Entry 8Q6O (electron microscopy, 3.14 A resolution); this record covers chains C and E of the 24 polymer chains in the assembly.

[Chain C]
Protein: DNA replication licensing factor mcm4-B
From: Xenopus laevis
Notes: EC 3.6.4.12
UniProtKB: P30664 (MCM4B_XENLA); residue numbers follow UniProt; this construct covers 1-863
Amino-acid sequence (863 residues; each row starts with the number of its first residue):
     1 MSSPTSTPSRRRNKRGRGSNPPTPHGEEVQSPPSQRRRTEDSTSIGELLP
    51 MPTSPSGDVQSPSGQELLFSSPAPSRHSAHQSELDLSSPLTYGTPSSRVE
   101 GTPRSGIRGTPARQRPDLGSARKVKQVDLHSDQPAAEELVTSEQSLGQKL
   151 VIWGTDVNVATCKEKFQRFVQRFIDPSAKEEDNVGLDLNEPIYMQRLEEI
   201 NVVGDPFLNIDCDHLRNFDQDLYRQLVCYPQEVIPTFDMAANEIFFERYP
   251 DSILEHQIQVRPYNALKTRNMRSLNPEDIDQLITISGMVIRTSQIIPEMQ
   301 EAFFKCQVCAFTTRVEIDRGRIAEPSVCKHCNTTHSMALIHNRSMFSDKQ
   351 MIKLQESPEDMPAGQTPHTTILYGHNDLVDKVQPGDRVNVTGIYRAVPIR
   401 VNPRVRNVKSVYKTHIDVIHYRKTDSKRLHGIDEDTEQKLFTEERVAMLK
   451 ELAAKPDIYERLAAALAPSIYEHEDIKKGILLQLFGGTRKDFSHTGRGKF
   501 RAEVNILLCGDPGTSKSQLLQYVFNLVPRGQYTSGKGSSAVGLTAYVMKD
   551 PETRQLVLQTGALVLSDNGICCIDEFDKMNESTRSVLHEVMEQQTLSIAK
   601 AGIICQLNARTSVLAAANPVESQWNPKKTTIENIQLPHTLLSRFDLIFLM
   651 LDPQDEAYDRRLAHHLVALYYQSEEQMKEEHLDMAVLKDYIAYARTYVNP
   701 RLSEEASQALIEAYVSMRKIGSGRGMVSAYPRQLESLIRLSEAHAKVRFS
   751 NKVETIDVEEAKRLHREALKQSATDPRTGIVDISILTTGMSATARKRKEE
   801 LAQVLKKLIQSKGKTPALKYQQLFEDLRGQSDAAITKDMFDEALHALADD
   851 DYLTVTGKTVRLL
Not modelled in the structure: 1-151, 176-190, 425-863
Curated features (UniProtKB/Swiss-Prot):
  - zinc finger: Cys-306 to Cys-331 (C4-type)
  - motif: Ser-642 to Asp-645 (Arginine finger)
  - binding site (ATP): Tyr-471, Arg-497, Lys-516, Ser-517, Asn-618, Arg-643, Arg-732, Glu-735
Metal / ion sites: Zn2+: Cys-306, Cys-309, Cys-328, Cys-331

[Chain E]
Protein: Maternal DNA replication licensing factor mcm6
From: Xenopus laevis
Notes: EC 3.6.4.12
UniProtKB: Q5FWY4 (MCM6M_XENLA); residue numbers follow UniProt; this construct covers 1-821
Amino-acid sequence (821 residues; row label = number of the first residue in the row):
     1 MELGGPAAAGDTDIAGQQLFKDELSDKCQKLFLEFLEECKGKDGSNLYVS
    51 AAEELIRPERNTLAVNFTDIEYYNQQLATTIQEEYYRVYPHLCRAVRSFA
   101 RQMGNIPANKEFYIAFSDFPARQKIRELSSAKIGTLLRISGQVVRTHPVH
   151 PELVSGTFLCMDCQSIVKDVEQQFRYTQPTICKNPVCANRRRFTLDTNKS
   201 RFVDFQKVRIQETQAELPRGAIPRSVEIILRAEAVESAMAGDRCDFTGTL
   251 IVVPDVSALAAGDARMETGAKVTGGEGFNSEGVQGLKALGVRDLSYRLAF
   301 LACYVGATNPRFGGKDLREEDQTAESIKNQMTVQEWEKVFEMSQDKNLYH
   351 NLCTSLFPTIHGNDEIKRGVLLMLFGGVPKTTMEGTSLRGDINVCIVGDP
   401 STSKSQFLKHVEEFSPRAVYTSGKASSAAGLTAAVVKDEESHEFVIEAGA
   451 LMLADNGVCCIDEFDKMDLKDQVAIHEAMEQQTISITKAGVKATLNARTS
   501 ILAAANPVGGRYERSKSLKHNVNLSAPIMSRFDLFFILVDECNEVTDYAI
   551 ARRIVDLHARNEESIERVYSIEDIQRYLLFARQFQPKITKEAEEFIVEQY
   601 RRLRQRDGSGVAKSSWRITVRQLESLIRLSESMARMHCSDEVQPKHVKEA
   651 FRLLSKSIIRVDTPDVSFDQGEDEKNIEGENNGNLNNGEEAMETNQDEPI
   701 NEKPSSNAGLKMSFAEYKQISNLLVLYMQKMEETEEECHLTTTDLVNWYL
   751 KEMEAEIETETELILKKRLIEKVIHRLIYYDHILIELNKSELKTMDDTKE
   801 TGEDAAEDRILVVNPNYMLED
Not modelled in the structure: 1-21, 255-292, 309-821
Metal / ion sites: Zn2+: Cys-160, Cys-163, Cys-182, Cys-187

[Chain C / chain E interface]
Residue-residue contacts (28; chain C residue first):
  Ser-293(C) / Arg-224(E)
  Gln-294(C) / Arg-224(E)
  Ile-295(C) / Leu-128(E)
  Pro-297(C) / Ser-130(E)
  Pro-297(C) / Val-252(E)  hydrophobic
  Pro-297(C) / Tyr-296(E)
  Pro-297(C) / Leu-298(E)  hydrophobic
  Met-299(C) / Leu-294(E)  hydrophobic
  His-335(C) / Ile-181(E)
  His-335(C) / Arg-190(E)
  Ile-340(C) / Gln-173(E)
  His-341(C) / Gln-173(E)
  His-341(C) / Val-252(E)
  His-341(C) / Pro-254(E)
  His-341(C) / Tyr-296(E)
  Asn-342(C) / Tyr-86(E)  hydrogen bond
  Asn-342(C) / Phe-174(E)
  Asn-342(C) / Val-252(E)
  Arg-343(C) / Glu-84(E)  salt bridge
  Arg-343(C) / Arg-87(E)
  Phe-346(C) / Ser-130(E)
  Phe-346(C) / Ile-133(E)  hydrophobic
  Phe-346(C) / Val-252(E)  hydrophobic
  Phe-346(C) / Tyr-296(E)  hydrophobic
  Ser-347(C) / Ser-130(E)  hydrogen bond (backbone-side chain)
  Asp-348(C) / Ser-129(E)
  Asp-348(C) / Ser-130(E)  hydrogen bond (side chain-backbone)
  Gln-383(C) / Gly-220(E)
Other interface residues (no listed pair), chain C (17 interface residues in all): Thr-292, Ile-296, Leu-339
Other interface residues (no listed pair), chain E (21 interface residues in all): Thr-180, Ala-221, Arg-297

[Overview]
17 residues of chain C and 21 residues of chain E are in contact; the contacts include 3 hydrogen bonds and 1
salt bridge. Among the polar pairs are Arg-343(C)/Glu-84(E), Asn-342(C)/Tyr-86(E) and Ser-347(C)/Ser-130(E).
From UniProt: 8 ATP-binding residues on chain C.
Chain C is DNA replication licensing factor mcm4-B and chain E is Maternal DNA replication licensing factor
mcm6, both from Xenopus laevis; the structure, X. laevis CMG dimer bound to dimeric DONSON - without ATPase,
was determined by electron microscopy (same publication as 8Q6P).
